PDB entry 3W6M | X-ray diffraction, 1.95 A resolution | chain A

[Chain A]
Name: 458aa long hypothetical endo-1,4-beta-glucanase
Source organism: Pyrococcus horikoshii
Notes: EC 3.2.1.4; fragment: UNP resideus 34-410
Reference sequence: O58925 (O58925_PYRHO); residues 34-410 here = UniProt positions 34-410
Sequence (377 residues; numbered 34 to 410; the number before each row is that of its first residue):
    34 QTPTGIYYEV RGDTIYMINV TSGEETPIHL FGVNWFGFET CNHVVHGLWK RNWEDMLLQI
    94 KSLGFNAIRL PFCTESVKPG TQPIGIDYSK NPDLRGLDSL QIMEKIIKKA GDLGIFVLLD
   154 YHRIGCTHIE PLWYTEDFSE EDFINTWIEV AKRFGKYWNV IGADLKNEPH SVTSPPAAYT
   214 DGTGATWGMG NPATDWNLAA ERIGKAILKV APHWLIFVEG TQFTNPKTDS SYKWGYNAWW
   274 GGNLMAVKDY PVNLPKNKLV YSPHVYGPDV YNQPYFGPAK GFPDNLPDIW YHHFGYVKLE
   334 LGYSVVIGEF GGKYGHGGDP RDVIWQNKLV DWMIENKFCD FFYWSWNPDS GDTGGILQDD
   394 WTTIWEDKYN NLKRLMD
Cystine bridges: Cys-74/Cys-159
Differences from the reference sequence: engineered mutation Cys-74 (Pro in O58925); conflict Lys-289 (Arg in O58925)
What the authors report for this chain:
  - mutagenesis - C106S: decreased stability

[Summary]
The paper reports that C106S reduces stability.
Chain A is 458aa long hypothetical endo-1,4-beta-glucanase (Pyrococcus horikoshii); the structure,
Contribution of disulfide bond toward thermostability in hyperthermostable endocellulase, was determined by
X-ray diffraction, deposited together with 3W6L.
